Entry 1ADJ (X-ray diffraction, 2.70 A resolution); this record covers chains A and B.

Chain A (and B):
Molecule: Histidyl-tRNA synthetase
Source organism: Thermus thermophilus
Notes: EC 6.1.1.21; chain B of this document is another copy of the same molecule, construct and numbering; everything in this record applies to it too
Reference sequence: P56194 (SYH_THET8); residue numbers follow UniProt; this construct covers 1-421
Amino-acid sequence (421 residues; each row starts with the number of its first residue):
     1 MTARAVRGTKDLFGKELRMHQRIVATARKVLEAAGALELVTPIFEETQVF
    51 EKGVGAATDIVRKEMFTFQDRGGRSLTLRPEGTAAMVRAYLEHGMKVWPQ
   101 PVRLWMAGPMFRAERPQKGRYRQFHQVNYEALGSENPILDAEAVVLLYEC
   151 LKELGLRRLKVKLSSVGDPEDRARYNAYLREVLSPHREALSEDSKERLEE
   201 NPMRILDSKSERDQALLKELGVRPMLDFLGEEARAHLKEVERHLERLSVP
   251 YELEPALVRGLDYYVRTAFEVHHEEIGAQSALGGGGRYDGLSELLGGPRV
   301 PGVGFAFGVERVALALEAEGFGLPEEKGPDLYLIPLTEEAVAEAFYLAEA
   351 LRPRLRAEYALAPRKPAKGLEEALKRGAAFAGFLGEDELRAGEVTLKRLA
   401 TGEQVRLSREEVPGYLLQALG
Disordered / not traced: 1
Small-molecule neighbours: histidine (HIS): Glu81, Thr83, Gln126, Asn128, Tyr129, Glu130, Arg259, Leu261, Tyr263, Tyr264, Gly284, Gly285, Gly286, Tyr288, Val303, Gly304, Phe305, Ala306

Interface between chain A and chain B:
Residue-residue contacts - 150 pairs, chain A then chain B:
  Thr2(A) with Leu295(B), hydrogen bond (backbone-backbone); Gly296(B)
  Ala3(A) with Glu46(B); Gln48(B); Val49(B), hydrophobic; Arg88(B)
  Arg4(A) with Glu46(B); Arg88(B); Glu92(B)
  Ala5(A) with Arg88(B); Glu92(B), hydrogen bond (backbone-side chain)
  Val6(A) with Phe44(B), hydrophobic; Glu46(B); Leu76(B), hydrophobic
  Thr9(A) with Pro42(B); Phe44(B)
  Lys10(A) with Pro42(B)
  Asp11(A) with Val40(B); Thr41(B); Pro42(B); Arg88(B), salt bridge; Ala89(B); His93(B), salt bridge
  Leu12(A) with Glu38(B); Leu39(B); Val40(B), hydrogen bond (backbone-backbone)
  Phe13(A) with Glu38(B); Leu39(B), hydrophobic; His93(B)
  Leu17(A) with Glu38(B)
  Gln21(A) with Arg28(B); Glu38(B), hydrogen bond
  Arg28(A) with Gln21(B)
  Lys29(A) with Pro353(B)
  Val30(A) with Pro353(B), hydrophobic
  Glu32(A) with Arg356(B)
  Ala33(A) with Arg352(B); Pro353(B), hydrophobic; Leu355(B); Arg356(B); Ala357(B), hydrogen bond (backbone-backbone)
  Ala34(A) with Arg352(B)
  Gly35(A) with Arg356(B); Glu358(B)
  Leu37(A) with Glu326(B)
  Glu38(A) with Phe13(B); Leu17(B); Gln21(B), hydrogen bond
  Leu39(A) with Leu12(B); Phe13(B), hydrophobic
  Val40(A) with Asp11(B); Leu12(B), hydrogen bond (backbone-backbone)
  Thr41(A) with Asp11(B)
  Pro42(A) with Thr9(B); Lys10(B); Asp11(B); Gln123(B)
  Ile43(A) with Phe111(B), hydrophobic; Gln123(B), hydrogen bond (backbone-side chain)
  Phe44(A) with Val6(B), hydrophobic; Thr9(B); Phe66(B), hydrophobic; Leu78(B), hydrophobic; Phe111(B), hydrophobic
  Glu46(A) with Ala3(B); Arg4(B); Val6(B)
  Gln48(A) with Ala3(B)
  Val49(A) with Ala3(B), hydrophobic
  Phe66(A) with Phe44(B), hydrophobic; Phe68(B), hydrophobic
  Phe68(A) with Phe66(B), hydrophobic; Phe68(B), hydrophobic; Leu78(B), hydrophobic
  Asp70(A) with Arg122(B), salt bridge
  Arg71(A) with Lys63(B), hydrogen bond (side chain-backbone); Ala113(B); Arg115(B)
  Leu76(A) with Val6(B), hydrophobic; Arg122(B)
  Leu78(A) with Phe44(B), hydrophobic; Phe68(B), hydrophobic; Leu78(B), hydrophobic
  Arg88(A) with Ala3(B); Arg4(B); Ala5(B); Asp11(B), salt bridge
  Ala89(A) with Asp11(B)
  Glu92(A) with Arg4(B); Ala5(B), hydrogen bond (side chain-backbone)
  His93(A) with Asp11(B), salt bridge; Phe13(B)
  Pro99(A) with Arg376(B)
  Gln100(A) with Arg376(B), hydrogen bond (backbone-side chain)
  Arg103(A) with Tyr359(B)
  Phe111(A) with Ile43(B), hydrophobic; Phe44(B), hydrophobic
  Arg122(A) with Asp70(B), salt bridge; Leu76(B)
  Gln123(A) with Pro42(B); Ile43(B), hydrogen bond (side chain-backbone)
  Ser134(A) with Leu361(B)
  Asn136(A) with Leu361(B), hydrogen bond (side chain-backbone)
  Ile138(A) with Val341(B), hydrophobic; Ala342(B), hydrophobic; Phe345(B), hydrophobic; Tyr359(B); Leu361(B), hydrophobic
  Leu139(A) with Leu361(B), hydrophobic
  Glu142(A) with Phe345(B); Arg352(B), salt bridge; Tyr359(B), hydrogen bond
  Val145(A) with Glu349(B)
  Glu153(A) with Pro353(B)
  His243(A) with Tyr346(B), hydrogen bond
  Arg246(A) with Glu343(B), salt bridge; Tyr346(B)
  Leu247(A) with Phe345(B), hydrophobic; Tyr346(B), hydrophobic
  Leu295(A) with Thr2(B), hydrogen bond (backbone-backbone)
  Gly296(A) with Thr2(B)
  Ala342(A) with Ile138(B), hydrophobic
  Glu343(A) with Arg246(B), salt bridge
  Phe345(A) with Ile138(B), hydrophobic; Glu142(B); Leu247(B), hydrophobic
  Tyr346(A) with Arg242(B); His243(B), hydrogen bond; Arg246(B); Leu247(B), hydrophobic
  Glu349(A) with Val145(B); Leu247(B)
  Arg352(A) with Ala33(B); Ala34(B); Glu142(B), salt bridge
  Pro353(A) with Lys29(B); Glu153(B)
  Arg356(A) with Glu32(B); Ala33(B)
  Ala357(A) with Ala33(B), hydrogen bond (backbone-backbone)
  Glu358(A) with Gly35(B)
  Tyr359(A) with Arg103(B), hydrogen bond; Ile138(B); Glu142(B), hydrogen bond
  Leu361(A) with Pro101(B); Ser134(B); Asn136(B); Leu139(B), hydrophobic
  Arg376(A) with Pro99(B)
  Arg409(A) with Arg246(B)
Also at the interface, not in a pair above, chain A (85 interface residues in all): Gly14, Glu45, Lys63, Thr67, Trp98, Pro101, Pro109, Ala113, Ala141, Leu146, Arg242, Val341, Leu355
Also at the interface, not in a pair above, chain B (89 interface residues in all): Val30, Leu37, Glu45, Thr67, Arg71, Trp98, Gln100, Pro109, Glu114, Pro116, Ala141, Leu146, Lys375, Arg409

Summary:
85 residues of chain A face 89 of chain B across their interface, with 20 hydrogen bonds and 10 salt bridges.
Polar pairs include Asp11(A)-Arg88(B), Asp11(A)-His93(B) and Asp70(A)-Arg122(B). Chain A binds histidine.
Both chains are Histidyl-tRNA synthetase (Thermus thermophilus). Entry 1ADJ (Histidyl-tRNA synthetase in
complex with histidine) was determined by X-ray diffraction, deposited together with 1ADY.
